Entry 5HVD (X-ray diffraction, 2.60 A resolution); this record covers chain A.

[Chain A]
Molecule: Ion transport protein
Organism: Magnetococcus marinus (strain ATCC BAA-1437 / JCM 17883 / MC-1)
UniProtKB: A0L5S6 (A0L5S6_MAGMM); residue numbers follow UniProt; this construct covers 1-274
Chain sequence (277 residues; each row starts with the number of its first residue; numbers below 1 keep their minus sign (Gly-2 is residue -2)):
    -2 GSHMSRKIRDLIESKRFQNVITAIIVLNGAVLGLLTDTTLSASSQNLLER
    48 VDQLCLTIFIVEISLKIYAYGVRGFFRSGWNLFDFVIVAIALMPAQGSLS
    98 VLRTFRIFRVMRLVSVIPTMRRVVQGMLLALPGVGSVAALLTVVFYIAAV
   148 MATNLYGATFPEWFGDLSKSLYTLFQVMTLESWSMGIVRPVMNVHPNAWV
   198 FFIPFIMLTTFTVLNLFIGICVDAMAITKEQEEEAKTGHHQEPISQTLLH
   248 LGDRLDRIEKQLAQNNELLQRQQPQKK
Unresolved in the structure: -2, 92-99, 262-274
Sequence notes: expression tag (-2 to 0); engineered mutation Cys218 (Ile in A0L5S6)
Small-molecule neighbours: hega-10 (2CV): Phe142, Ser165, Lys166, Leu168, Tyr169, Phe172, Met189, Pro193, Asn194, Trp196, Ile200, Met204

[In short]
Chain A binds hega-10.
Chain A is Ion transport protein (Magnetococcus marinus (strain ATCC BAA-1437 / JCM 17883 / MC-1)); the
structure, Full length Open-form Sodium Channel NavMs I218C, was determined by X-ray diffraction together with
5HVX from the same study.
